6PEM - chains 3 and 4 of the 74 polymer chains in the assembly; structure by electron microscopy, 3.50 A resolution.

# Chain 3 (and 4)
Name: Surface presentation of antigens protein SpaP
From: Salmonella typhimurium (strain LT2 / SGSC1412 / ATCC 700720)
Notes: chain 4 of this document is another copy of the same molecule, construct and numbering; everything in this record applies to it too
UniProt: P40700 (SPAP_SALTY); numbering as in UniProt (aligned over 1-224)
Sequence (224 residues; row label = number of the first residue in the row):
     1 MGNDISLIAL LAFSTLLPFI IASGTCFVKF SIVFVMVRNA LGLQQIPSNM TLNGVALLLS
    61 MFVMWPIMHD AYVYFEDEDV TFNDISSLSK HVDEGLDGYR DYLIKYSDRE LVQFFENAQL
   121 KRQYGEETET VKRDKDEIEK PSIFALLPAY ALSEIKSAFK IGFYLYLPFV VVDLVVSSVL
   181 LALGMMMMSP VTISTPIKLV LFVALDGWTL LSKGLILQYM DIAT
Disordered / not traced: 1-2, 76-85, 119-134, 223-224 (chain 4: 1-2, 76-85, 224)

# How chain 3 and chain 4 interact
Contacting residue pairs (34):
  D4(3) with D4(4)
  P18(3) with M50(4)
  F19(3) with G54(4)
  A22(3) with T51(4)
  V35(3) with Q45(4); I46(4), hydrophobic
  M36(3) with I46(4), hydrophobic; L199(4), hydrophobic
  L111(3) with K213(4)
  F114(3) with K213(4); I222(4), hydrophobic
  F115(3) with F62(4)
  A118(3) with F62(4)
  L152(3) with W208(4), hydrophobic; S212(4)
  I155(3) with W208(4)
  K156(3) with V203(4)
  F159(3) with L43(4), hydrophobic; L199(4), hydrophobic; W208(4)
  F163(3) with P196(4); V200(4), hydrophobic
  Y166(3) with T195(4); P196(4), hydrophobic
  V170(3) with T192(4); P196(4), hydrophobic
  D173(3) with M188(4)
  L174(3) with M185(4), hydrophobic; I193(4), hydrophobic
  S177(3) with M185(4); M188(4)
  L181(3) with G184(4)
  M186(3) with M187(4)
  P190(3) with M187(4)
Other interface residues (no listed pair), chain 3 (38 interface residues in all): I5, S23, S31, I32, R38, N39, N49, N117, L147, P148, A151, K160, M187, M188, S189
Other interface residues (no listed pair), chain 4 (34 interface residues in all): N3, L41, P47, V55, L58, L59, D206, I216, L217, D221, A223

# Summary
38 residues of chain 3 and 34 residues of chain 4 are in contact.
Both chains are Surface presentation of antigens protein SpaP (Salmonella typhimurium (strain LT2 / SGSC1412 /
ATCC 700720)). Entry 6PEM (Focussed refinement of InvGN0N1:SpaPQR:PrgHK from Salmonella SPI-1 injectisome
NC-base) was determined by electron microscopy, deposited together with 6PEE, 6PEP, 6Q14, 6Q15 and 6Q16.
